PDB entry 8G9U | electron microscopy, 3.00 A resolution | chains D and L of the 17 polymer chains in the assembly

# Chain D
Protein: CRISPR-associated protein, Csd2 family
From: Neisseria lactamica
Reference sequence: D0W8X6 (D0W8X6_NEILA); numbering as in UniProt (aligned over 2-283)
Sequence (283 residues; row label = number of the first residue in the row):
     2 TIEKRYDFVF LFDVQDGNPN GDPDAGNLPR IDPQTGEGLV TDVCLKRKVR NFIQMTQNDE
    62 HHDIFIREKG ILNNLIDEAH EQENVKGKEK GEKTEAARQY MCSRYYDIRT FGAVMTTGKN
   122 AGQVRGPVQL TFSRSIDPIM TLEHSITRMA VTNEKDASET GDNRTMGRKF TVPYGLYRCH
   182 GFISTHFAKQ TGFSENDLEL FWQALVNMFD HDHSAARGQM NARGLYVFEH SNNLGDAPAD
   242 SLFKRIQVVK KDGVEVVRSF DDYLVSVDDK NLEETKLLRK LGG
Differences from the reference sequence: expression tag (284)

# Chain L
Molecule: Traget strand DNA
Sequence (53 nucleotides; each row starts with the number of its first residue):
     7 AGGAGGGCGA GGGCGATGCC ACCTACGGCA AGCTGACCCT GAAGTTCATC TGC
Differences from the reference sequence: expression tag (7-8)

# How chain D and chain L interact
Residue-residue contacts - 24 pairs, chain D then chain L:
  Asp25(D) - DT23(L)  base contact
  Asn74(D) - DC26(L)  hydrogen bond to the phosphate
  Val115(D) - DC26(L)  base contact
  Thr117(D) - DC26(L)  hydrogen bond to the base
  Thr118(D) - DC25(L)  phosphate contact
  Thr118(D) - DC26(L)  phosphate contact
  Ser146(D) - DG17(L)  hydrogen bond to the base
  Arg149(D) - DG18(L)  base contact
  Arg149(D) - DG19(L)  base contact
  Thr153(D) - DG19(L)  hydrogen bond to the sugar
  Asn154(D) - DC20(L)  phosphate contact
  Lys156(D) - DA16(L)  hydrogen bond to the phosphate
  Lys156(D) - DG17(L)  salt bridge to the phosphate
  Ala158(D) - DA16(L)  phosphate contact
  Arg165(D) - DG15(L)  base contact
  Arg165(D) - DA16(L)  sugar contact
  Thr166(D) - DA16(L)  sugar contact
  Thr166(D) - DG18(L)  hydrogen bond to the base
  Met167(D) - DA16(L)  base contact
  Met167(D) - DG17(L)  base contact
  Met167(D) - DG18(L)  base contact
  Gly168(D) - DG18(L)  base contact
  Arg169(D) - DG17(L)  hydrogen bond to the phosphate
  Arg169(D) - DG18(L)  salt bridge to the phosphate
Interface residues without a listed pair, chain D (19 interface residues in all): Pro24, Gly119, Thr148

# Overview
19 residues of chain D and 9 residues of chain L are in contact; the contacts include 7 hydrogen bonds and 2
salt bridges. Polar pairs include Thr117(D)-DC26(L), Ser146(D)-DG17(L) and Thr166(D)-DG18(L).
Here chain D is CRISPR-associated protein, Csd2 family (Neisseria lactamica) and chain L is Traget strand DNA.
Entry 8G9U (Exploiting Activation and Inactivation Mechanisms in Type I-C CRISPR-Cas3 for Genome Editing
Applications) was determined by electron microscopy (same publication as 8G9S, 8G9T, 8GAF, 8GAM and 8GAN).
